8DW4 - chains A and C of the 3 polymer chains in the assembly; structure by X-ray diffraction, 2.49 A resolution.

== Chain A ==
Molecule: Adenine DNA glycosylase
From: Geobacillus stearothermophilus
Notes: EC 3.2.2.31
UniProt: P83847 (MUTY_GEOSE); numbering as in UniProt (aligned over 1-365)
Chain sequence (365 residues; numbered 1 to 365; the number before each row is that of its first residue):
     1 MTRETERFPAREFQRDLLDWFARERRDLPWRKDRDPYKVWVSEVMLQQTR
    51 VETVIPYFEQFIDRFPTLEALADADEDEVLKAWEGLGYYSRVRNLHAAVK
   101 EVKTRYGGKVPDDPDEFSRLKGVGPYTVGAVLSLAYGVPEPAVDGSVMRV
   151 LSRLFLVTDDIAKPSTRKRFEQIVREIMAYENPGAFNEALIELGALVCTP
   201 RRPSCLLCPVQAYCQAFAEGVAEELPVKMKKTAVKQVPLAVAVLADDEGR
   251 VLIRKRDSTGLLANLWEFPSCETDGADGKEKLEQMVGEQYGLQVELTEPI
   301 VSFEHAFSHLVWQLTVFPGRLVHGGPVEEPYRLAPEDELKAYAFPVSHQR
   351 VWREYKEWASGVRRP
Disordered / not traced: 1-6, 275-276, 289-292, 361-365
Differences from the reference sequence: engineered mutation Ser146 (Asn in P83847)
Metal / ion sites: Na+: Ser118, Leu120, Val123 (shared with DC21(C) of chain C); 4Fe-4S cluster Fe: Cys198, Cys205, Cys208, Cys214
Small-molecule neighbours: 4Fe-4S cluster (SF4): Arg153, Leu154, Val197, Cys198, Pro203, Ser204, Cys205, Cys208, Val210, Gln211, Cys214, Phe217, Ala222
Curated features (UniProtKB/Swiss-Prot):
  - active site: Glu43 (Proton donor/acceptor)
  - binding site (DNA): Trp30, Arg31, Gln48, Thr49, Leu86 to Tyr88, Tyr126, Glu188, Ser308
  - binding site ([4Fe-4S] cluster): Cys198, Cys205, Cys208, Cys214
  - site: Asp144 (Transition state stabilizer)
  - mutagenesis: Glu43 (E43Q: Loss of catalytic activity), Asp144 (D144N: Loss of catalytic activity)
Reported in the primary citation:
  - mutagenesis - N146S (3-fold): decreased catalytic activity on AP-site product
  - mutagenesis - N146S (92-fold): decreased catalytic activity on purine
  - mutagenesis - N146S (180-fold): decreased catalytic activity on adenine excision across OG

== Chain C ==
Molecule: 11-nt DNA strand
Sequence (11 nucleotides; numbered 12 to 22; the number before each row is that of its first residue):
    12 TGTCCAXGTCT
Modified / non-standard residues: AAB (2'-deoxy-ribofuranose-5'-monophosphate) at position 18
Metal / ion sites: Na+: DC21 (shared with Ser118(A), Leu120(A), Val123(A) of chain A)

== Interface between chain A and chain C ==
Contacting residue pairs (33):
  Leu46(A) with AAB_18(C), sugar contact; DG19(C), phosphate contact
  Gln47(A) with DG19(C), sugar contact; DT20(C), sugar contact
  Gln48(A) with DA17(C), base contact; DG19(C), hydrogen bond to the sugar
  Thr49(A) with DA17(C), phosphate contact; AAB_18(C), sugar contact
  Arg50(A) with DA17(C), sugar contact
  Val51(A) with AAB_18(C), base contact
  Tyr88(A) with DG19(C), base contact
  Asn94(A) with DC21(C), sugar contact
  Leu120(A) with DC21(C), phosphate contact
  Lys121(A) with DC21(C), phosphate contact
  Gly122(A) with DT20(C), phosphate contact; DC21(C), hydrogen bond to the phosphate
  Val123(A) with DT20(C), phosphate contact; DC21(C), phosphate contact
  Gly124(A) with DT20(C), hydrogen bond to the phosphate
  Pro125(A) with DT20(C), phosphate contact
  Tyr126(A) with AAB_18(C), base contact; DG19(C), phosphate contact; DT20(C), hydrogen bond to the phosphate
  Thr127(A) with DG19(C), phosphate contact; DT20(C), hydrogen bond to the phosphate
  Asp144(A) with AAB_18(C), sugar contact; DG19(C), phosphate contact
  Gly145(A) with AAB_18(C), phosphate contact; DG19(C), hydrogen bond to the phosphate
  Ser146(A) with DA17(C), hydrogen bond to the phosphate; AAB_18(C), base contact
  Arg149(A) with DA17(C), salt bridge to the phosphate
  Pro200(A) with DC16(C), phosphate contact
Interface residues without a listed pair, chain A (26 interface residues in all): Glu43, Met148, Ile191, Pro226, Lys230
Interface residues without a listed pair, chain C (7 interface residues in all): DC15

== In short ==
26 residues of chain A and 7 residues of chain C are in contact; the contacts include 7 hydrogen bonds and 1
salt bridge. Polar contacts include Gln48(A)-DG19(C), Gly122(A)-DC21(C) and Gly124(A)-DT20(C). From the paper:
N146S of chain A reduces catalytic activity on AP-site product; N146S of chain A reduces catalytic activity on
purine.
Chain A is Adenine DNA glycosylase (Geobacillus stearothermophilus) and chain C is an 11-nt DNA strand; the
structure, Glycosylase MutY variant N146S in complex with DNA containing d(8-oxo-G) paired with an abasic site
product ..., was determined by X-ray diffraction, deposited together with 8DVP, 8DVY, 8DW0 and 8DW7.
